PDB entry 3T64 | X-ray diffraction, 1.65 A resolution | chains A and C of the 4 polymer chains in the assembly

# Chain A (and C)
Molecule: Deoxyuridine 5'-triphosphate nucleotidohydrolase, putative
From: Plasmodium falciparum 3D7
Notes: EC 3.6.1.23; chain C of this document is another copy of the same molecule, construct and numbering; everything in this record applies to it too
UniProt: Q8II92 (Q8II92_PLAF7); numbering as in UniProt (aligned over 1-173)
Chain sequence (181 residues; numbered 1 to 181; the number before each row is that of its first residue):
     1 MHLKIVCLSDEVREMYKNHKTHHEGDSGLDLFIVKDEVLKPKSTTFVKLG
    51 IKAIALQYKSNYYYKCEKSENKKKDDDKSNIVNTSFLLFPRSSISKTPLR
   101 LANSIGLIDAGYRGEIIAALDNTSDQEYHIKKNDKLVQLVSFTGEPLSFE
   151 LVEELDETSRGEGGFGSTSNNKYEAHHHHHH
Unresolved in the structure: 66-79, 168-181 (chain C: 23-24, 66-79, 168-181)
Construct notes: expression tag (174-181)
Small-molecule neighbours: DU3 (2',5'-dideoxy-5'-[(diphenylmethyl)amino]uridine): Phe-46, Leu-88, Asn-103, Gly-106, Leu-107, Ile-108, Tyr-112, Glu-115, Ile-116, Ile-117, Ala-119

# Interface between chain A and chain C
Pairs across the interface - 44 pairs, chain A then chain C:
  Met-1(A) / Tyr-63(C)  hydrogen bond (backbone-backbone)
  His-2(A) / Tyr-63(C)
  His-2(A) / Lys-65(C)
  Glu-24(A) / Tyr-64(C)
  Gly-25(A) / Tyr-64(C)
  Asp-26(A) / Asp-109(C)
  Ser-27(A) / Ser-85(C)  hydrogen bond
  Ser-27(A) / Asp-109(C)  hydrogen bond (backbone-side chain)
  Leu-56(A) / Tyr-63(C)
  Tyr-58(A) / Asn-61(C)
  Tyr-58(A) / Tyr-62(C)
  Tyr-58(A) / Tyr-63(C)
  Ile-81(A) / Tyr-63(C)  hydrophobic
  Phe-89(A) / Leu-87(C)  hydrophobic
  Phe-89(A) / Ile-105(C)
  Pro-90(A) / Asn-103(C)
  Pro-90(A) / Ser-104(C)
  Ser-92(A) / Asn-103(C)
  Ser-95(A) / Thr-44(C)
  Ser-95(A) / Phe-46(C)
  Ser-95(A) / Ala-102(C)
  Ser-95(A) / Asn-103(C)
  Ser-95(A) / Ala-119(C)
  Arg-100(A) / Thr-44(C)  hydrogen bond
  Arg-100(A) / Ala-102(C)
  Arg-100(A) / Asp-121(C)  salt bridge
  Ser-104(A) / Ser-104(C)  hydrogen bond (backbone-side chain)
  Ile-105(A) / Ser-104(C)
  Ile-105(A) / Ile-105(C)  hydrophobic
  Gln-138(A) / Leu-107(C)
  Val-140(A) / Leu-107(C)  hydrophobic
  Val-140(A) / Phe-142(C)  hydrophobic
  Ser-141(A) / Phe-142(C)
  Phe-142(A) / Phe-142(C)
  Thr-143(A) / Phe-142(C)
  Gly-144(A) / Ser-85(C)  hydrogen bond (backbone-side chain)
  Gly-144(A) / Phe-142(C)
  Glu-145(A) / Tyr-62(C)
  Pro-146(A) / Tyr-62(C)
  Pro-146(A) / Tyr-64(C)
  Leu-147(A) / Tyr-64(C)
  Ser-148(A) / Tyr-64(C)
  Ser-148(A) / Lys-65(C)  hydrogen bond (side chain-backbone)
  Glu-150(A) / Lys-65(C)
Interface residues without a listed pair, chain A (33 interface residues in all): Gly-28, Gln-57, Arg-91, Ile-94, Lys-96, Leu-101

# Summary
The interface between chain A and chain C involves 33 residues on one side and 18 on the other, with 7
hydrogen bonds and 1 salt bridge. Polar contacts include Arg-100(A)/Asp-121(C), Ser-27(A)/Ser-85(C) and
Ser-27(A)/Asp-109(C). Chain A binds compound DU3.
Both chains are Deoxyuridine 5'-triphosphate nucleotidohydrolase, putative (Plasmodium falciparum 3D7). Entry
3T64 (5'-Diphenyl Nucleoside Inhibitors of Plasmodium falciparum dUTPase) was determined by X-ray diffraction
(same publication as 3T60).
